Entry 6XJD (electron microscopy, 6.80 A resolution (low resolution: residue-level contacts below are approximate; hydrogen-bond / salt-bridge calls are withheld)); this record covers chains E and J of the 12 polymer chains in the assembly.

== Chain E ==
Molecule: Histone H3.2
Source organism: Homo sapiens
UniProt: Q71DI3 (H32_HUMAN); residues 1-135 here correspond to UniProt positions 2-136 (UniProt number = residue number + 1)
Chain sequence (135 residues; row label = number of the first residue in the row):
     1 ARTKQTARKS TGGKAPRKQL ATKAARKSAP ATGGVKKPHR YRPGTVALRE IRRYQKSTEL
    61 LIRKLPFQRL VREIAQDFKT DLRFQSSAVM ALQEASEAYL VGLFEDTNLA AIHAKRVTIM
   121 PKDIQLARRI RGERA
Disordered / not traced: 1-36, 135
Construct notes: conflict Ala110 (Cys111 in Q71DI3)

== Chain J ==
Molecule: 147-nt DNA strand
Sequence (147 nucleotides; numbered 0 to 146; the number before each row is that of its first residue; numbering starts at 0):
     0 ACAGGATGTA TATATCTGAC ACGTGCCTGG AGACTAGGGA GTAATCCCCT TGGCGGTTAA
    60 AACGCGGGGG ACAGCGCGTA CGTGCGTTTA AGCGGTGCTA GAGCTGTCTA CGACCAATTG
   120 AGCGGCCTCG GCACCGGGAT TCTCCAG
Disordered / not traced: 0, 146

== Chain E / chain J interface ==
Contacting residue pairs (14; chain E residue first):
  Lys37(E) with DC144(J)
  Arg42(E) with DG68(J); DG69(J)
  Thr45(E) with DC143(J)
  Arg63(E) with DA59(J); DA60(J)
  Arg83(E) with DT49(J); DT50(J)
  Phe84(E) with DT49(J); DT50(J)
  Gln85(E) with DT49(J)
  Arg116(E) with DA70(J)
  Val117(E) with DG69(J); DA70(J)
Other interface residues (no listed pair), chain E (13 interface residues in all): Arg72, Lys115, Thr118, Met120
Other interface residues (no listed pair), chain J (11 interface residues in all): DG51, DC71

== Summary ==
Chain E and chain J form an interface of 13 and 11 residues respectively.
Here chain E is Histone H3.2 (Homo sapiens) and chain J is a 147-nt DNA strand. Entry 6XJD (Two mouse cGAS
catalytic domain binding to human assembled nucleosome) was determined by electron microscopy together with
6X59 and 6X5A from the same study.
